Entry 1DLU (X-ray diffraction, 2.25 A resolution); this record covers chains B and D of the 4 polymer chains in the assembly.

[Chain B (and D)]
Name: Biosynthetic thiolase
Organism: Zoogloea ramigera
Notes: EC 2.3.1.9; chain D of this document is another copy of the same molecule, construct and numbering; everything in this record applies to it too
Reference sequence: P07097 (THIL_ZOORA); the construct has insertions or renumbered stretches relative to UniProt, so the offset changes along the chain: 4-10 = UniProt 4-10; 12-392 = UniProt 11-391
Sequence (389 residues; numbered 4 to 392; the number before each row is that of its first residue):
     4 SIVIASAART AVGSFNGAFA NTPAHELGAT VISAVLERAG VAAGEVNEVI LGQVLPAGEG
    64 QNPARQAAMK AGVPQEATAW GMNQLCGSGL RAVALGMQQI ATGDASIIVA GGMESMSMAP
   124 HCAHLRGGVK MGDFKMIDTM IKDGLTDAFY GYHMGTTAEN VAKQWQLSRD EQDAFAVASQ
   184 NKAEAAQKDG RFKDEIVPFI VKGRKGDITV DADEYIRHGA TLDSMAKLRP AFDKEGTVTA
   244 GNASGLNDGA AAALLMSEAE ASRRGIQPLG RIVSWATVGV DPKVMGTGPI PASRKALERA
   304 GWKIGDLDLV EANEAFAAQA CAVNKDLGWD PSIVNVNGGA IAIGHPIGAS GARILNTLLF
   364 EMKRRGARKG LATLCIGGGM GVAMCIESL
Construct notes: insertion (11); conflict Arg129 (Ala128 in P07097)

[Chain B / chain D interface]
Residue-residue contacts (16; chain B residue first):
  Leu128(B) with Gly131(D); Val132(D), hydrogen bond (backbone-backbone); Phe137(D), hydrophobic
  Arg129(B) with Gly131(D); Val132(D); Lys133(D), hydrogen bond (side chain-backbone); Met134(D)
  Gly130(B) with Gly131(D)
  Gly131(B) with Leu128(D); Arg129(D); Gly131(D)
  Val132(B) with Leu128(D), hydrogen bond (backbone-backbone); Arg129(D)
  Lys133(B) with Arg129(D), hydrogen bond (backbone-side chain)
  Met134(B) with Arg129(D)
  Phe137(B) with Leu128(D), hydrophobic
Interface residues without a listed pair, chain D (8 interface residues in all): Gly130

[Summary]
Chain B and chain D each contribute 8 residues to their interface, with 4 hydrogen bonds. Polar pairs include
Arg129(B)-Lys133(D) and Leu128(B)-Val132(D).
Chain B and chain D are both Biosynthetic thiolase (Zoogloea ramigera); the structure, Unliganded biosynthetic
thiolase from zoogloea ramigera, was determined by X-ray diffraction (same publication as 1DM3 and 1DLV).
